Entry 4OJ9 (X-ray diffraction, 3.31 A resolution); this record covers chains A and B.

[Chain A]
Molecule: Androgen receptor
Source organism: Homo sapiens
Notes: fragment: ligand binding doamin
UniProtKB: P10275 (ANDR_HUMAN); numbering as in UniProt (aligned over 670-919)
Sequence (250 residues; row label = number of the first residue in the row):
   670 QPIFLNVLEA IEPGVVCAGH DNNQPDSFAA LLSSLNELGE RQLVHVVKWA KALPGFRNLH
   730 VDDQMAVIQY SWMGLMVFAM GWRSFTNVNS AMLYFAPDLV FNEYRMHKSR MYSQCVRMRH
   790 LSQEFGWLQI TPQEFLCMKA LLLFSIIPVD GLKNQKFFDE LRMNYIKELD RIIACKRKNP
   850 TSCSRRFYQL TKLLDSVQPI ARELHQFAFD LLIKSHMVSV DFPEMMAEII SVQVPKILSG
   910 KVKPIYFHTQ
Not modelled in the structure: 919
Sequence notes: engineered mutation Ala760 (Arg in P10275), Ala877 (Thr in P10275)
Swiss-Prot annotation at these positions:
  - natural variant: Val685 (V685I: In AIS), Leu701 (L701M: In AIS), Ser703 (S703A: In AIS), Val716 (V716M: In prostate cancer), Arg752 (W752R: In AIS; this construct carries the variant), Phe813 (L813F: In AIS; this construct carries the variant), Ile842 (I842S: In PAIS), Arg855 (R855K: In PAIS), Leu881 (L881Q: In prostate cancer), Val887 (M887V: In AIS; this construct carries the variant), Ile899 (I899T: In AIS)
Residues lining bound ligands: hydroxyflutamide (HFT): Leu701, Leu704, Asn705, Leu707, Gly708, Gln711, Met742, Met745, Val746, Met749, Arg752, Phe764, Met787, Leu873, Ala877, Met895
What the authors report for this chain:
  - mutagenesis - T877A: increased signaling in response to hydroxyflutamide (citing earlier work)

[Chain B]
Molecule: co-regulator peptide
Sequence (12 residues; row label = number of the first residue in the row; numbers below 1 keep their minus sign (Ser-1 is residue -1)):
    -1 SDSAFSRYYT RS
Not modelled in the structure: -1 to 0, 9-10

[Chain A / chain B interface]
Pairs across the interface (17; chain A residue first):
  Val713(A) with Tyr6(B)
  Val716(A) with Tyr6(B), hydrophobic
  Phe725(A) with Tyr7(B)
  Val730(A) with Tyr7(B), hydrophobic; Thr8(B)
  Gln733(A) with Tyr7(B), hydrogen bond
  Met734(A) with Phe3(B), hydrophobic; Ser4(B); Tyr7(B), hydrophobic
  Ile737(A) with Phe3(B), hydrophobic; Tyr7(B), hydrophobic
  Gln738(A) with Phe3(B)
  Met894(A) with Ala2(B); Phe3(B), hydrophobic
  Glu897(A) with Ser1(B), hydrogen bond; Ala2(B), hydrogen bond (side chain-backbone); Phe3(B), hydrogen bond (side chain-backbone)
Interface residues without a listed pair, chain A (12 interface residues in all): Lys717, Lys720

[In short]
Chain A and chain B form an interface of 12 and 7 residues respectively, with 4 hydrogen bonds. Polar pairs
include Gln733(A)-Tyr7(B), Glu897(A)-Ser1(B) and Glu897(A)-Ala2(B). Chain A binds hydroxyflutamide. From the
paper: T877A of chain A increases signaling in response to hydroxyflutamide.
Here chain A is Androgen receptor (Homo sapiens) and chain B is co-regulator peptide. Entry 4OJ9 (Crystal
structure of T877A-AR-LBD bound with co-regulator peptide) was determined by X-ray diffraction together with
4OED, 4OEY, 4OEZ, 4OFR, 4OFU, 4OH5 and 10 further entries from the same study.
